PDB entry 7XKR | electron microscopy, 2.60 A resolution | chains G and H of the 8 polymer chains in the assembly

Chain G:
Name: ATP synthase gamma chain
Source organism: Bacillus sp. PS3
UniProtKB: A0A0M4TPJ7 (A0A0M4TPJ7_BACP3); residues 1-285 here = UniProt positions 1-285
Amino-acid sequence (285 residues; numbered 1 to 285; the number before each row is that of its first residue):
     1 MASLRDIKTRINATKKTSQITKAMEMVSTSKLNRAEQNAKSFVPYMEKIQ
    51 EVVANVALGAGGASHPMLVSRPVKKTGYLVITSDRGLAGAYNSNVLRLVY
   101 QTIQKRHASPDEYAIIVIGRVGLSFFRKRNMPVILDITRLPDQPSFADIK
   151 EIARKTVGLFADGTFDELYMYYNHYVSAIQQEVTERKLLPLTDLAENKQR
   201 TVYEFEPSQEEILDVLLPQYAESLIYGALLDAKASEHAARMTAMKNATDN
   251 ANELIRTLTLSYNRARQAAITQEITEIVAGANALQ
Unresolved in the structure: 1, 285

Chain H:
Name: ATP synthase epsilon chain
Source organism: Bacillus sp. PS3
UniProtKB: A0A0M5MQR7 (A0A0M5MQR7_BACP3); numbering as in UniProt (aligned over 1-133)
Amino-acid sequence (133 residues; row label = number of the first residue in the row):
     1 MKTIHVSVVTPDGPVYEDDVEMVSVKAKSGELGILPGHIPLVAPLEISAA
    51 RLKKGGKTQYIAVSGGFLEVRPDKVTILAQAAERAEDIDVLRAKAAKERA
   101 ERRLQSQQDDIDFKRAELALKRAMNRLSVAEMK
Unresolved in the structure: 1-3, 133

Interface between chain G and chain H:
Contacting residue pairs (61):
  Ala2(G) with Met132(H)
  Ile7(G) with Met132(H), hydrophobic
  Thr9(G) with Ala130(H)
  Arg10(G) with Leu127(H), hydrogen bond (side chain-backbone); Ala130(H), hydrogen bond (side chain-backbone); Glu131(H); Met132(H)
  Ala13(G) with Leu127(H), hydrophobic
  Thr14(G) with Leu127(H)
  Thr17(G) with Ala123(H)
  Ile20(G) with Ala119(H); Ala123(H), hydrophobic
  Met24(G) with Ala116(H); Leu120(H), hydrophobic
  Ser41(G) with Asp12(H), hydrogen bond (side chain-backbone)
  Phe42(G) with Pro11(H)
  Tyr45(G) with Val9(H), hydrophobic; Thr10(H); Pro11(H); Leu78(H), hydrophobic
  Lys48(G) with Glu69(H), salt bridge; Thr76(H)
  Ile49(G) with Leu78(H), hydrophobic
  Arg85(G) with Asp110(H); Phe113(H)
  Gly86(G) with Phe113(H)
  Leu87(G) with Phe113(H), hydrophobic
  Arg120(G) with Asp110(H), salt bridge
  Arg139(G) with Ser106(H); Gln107(H); Asp110(H), salt bridge
  Asp142(G) with Asp109(H), hydrogen bond (backbone-side chain)
  Gln143(G) with Arg102(H), hydrogen bond (backbone-side chain)
  Ser145(G) with Arg102(H)
  Phe146(G) with Asp12(H); Gln80(H)
  Ala147(G) with Arg99(H)
  Lys150(G) with Gln80(H), hydrogen bond
  Thr201(G) with Arg71(H)
  Val202(G) with Pro40(H)
  Tyr203(G) with Pro40(H); Val42(H), hydrophobic; Glu69(H)
  Glu204(G) with Ile39(H); Pro40(H), hydrogen bond (backbone-backbone); Leu41(H); Val42(H), hydrogen bond (backbone-backbone)
  Phe205(G) with Val42(H)
  Glu206(G) with Ser29(H); Leu32(H); Leu41(H); Val42(H)
  Pro207(G) with Ser29(H); Pro44(H)
  Ile212(G) with Val42(H); Phe67(H), hydrophobic
  Leu216(G) with Phe67(H), hydrophobic
  Gln219(G) with Gly65(H), hydrogen bond (side chain-backbone); Gln80(H)
  Glu222(G) with Gln80(H), hydrogen bond
  Arg240(G) with Phe113(H)
Interface residues without a listed pair, chain G (48 interface residues in all): Asp6, Lys16, Thr21, Val52, Pro141, Pro144, Asp148, Gln199, Val215, Tyr226, Leu258
Interface residues without a listed pair, chain H (41 interface residues in all): Gly13, Ala43, Val70, Ala79, Gln105, Glu117, Met124, Arg126

In short:
The interface between chain G and chain H involves 48 residues on one side and 41 on the other; the contacts
include 10 hydrogen bonds and 3 salt bridges. Polar contacts include Lys48(G)-Glu69(H), Arg120(G)-Asp110(H)
and Arg139(G)-Asp110(H).
Here chain G is ATP synthase gamma chain and chain H is ATP synthase epsilon chain, both from Bacillus sp.
PS3. Entry 7XKR (F1 domain of FoF1-ATPase with the up form of epsilon subunit from Bacillus PS3) was
determined by electron microscopy together with 7XKH, 7XKO, 7XKP and 7XKQ from the same study.
